3VAH - chains A and B of the 4 polymer chains in the assembly; structure by X-ray diffraction, 2.50 A resolution.

== Chain A (and B) ==
Protein: Splicing factor U2AF 65 kDa subunit
From: Homo sapiens
Notes: fragment: RNA Binding Domains 1 and 2; chain B of this document is another copy of the same molecule, construct and numbering; everything in this record applies to it too
UniProt: P26368 (U2AF2_HUMAN); residue numbers follow UniProt; this construct covers 148-237, 258-336
Amino-acid sequence (174 residues; numbered 143 to 336; 20 numbers in that range are skipped by the numbering (no residue carries them; nothing is unmodelled there); the number before each row is that of its first residue):
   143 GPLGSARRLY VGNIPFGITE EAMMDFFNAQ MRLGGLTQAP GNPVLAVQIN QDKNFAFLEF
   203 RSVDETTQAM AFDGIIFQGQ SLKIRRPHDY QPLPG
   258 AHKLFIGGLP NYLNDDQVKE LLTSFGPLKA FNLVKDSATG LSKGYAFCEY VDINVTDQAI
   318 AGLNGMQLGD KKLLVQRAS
Sequence notes: expression tag (143-147)
Residues lining bound ligands: 1,4-diethylene dioxide (DIO): P144, L145, G146, A148, Y232, Q233, L235
Swiss-Prot annotation at these positions:
  - natural variant: R149 (R149W: In DEVDFB)
  - modified residue: K276 (5-hydroxylysine), S294 (Phosphoserine)
Reported in the primary citation:
  - binding site for the 7-nt DNA strand: K225, R227, R228, H230
  - specificity-determining residues: D293, K328, K329 (proposed by the authors, not directly observed)
  - mutagenesis - D293N/K329Q/L331K/Q333E: unchanged binding to 5'-4rU
  - mutagenesis - D293N/K329Q/L331K/Q333E: increased binding to 3'-4rU
  - mutagenesis - K260A/N289A (36-fold), F304A (73-fold): decreased binding to poly-rU RNA (citing earlier work)

== Interface between chain A and chain B ==
Contacting residue pairs (5; chain A residue first):
  F158(A) - L145(B)  hydrophobic
  G159(A) - L145(B)
  K195(A) - N289(B)
  N196(A) - K260(B)  hydrogen bond
  Q222(A) - S336(B)
Also at the interface, not in a pair above, chain A (6 interface residues in all): D194
Also at the interface, not in a pair above, chain B (5 interface residues in all): P144

== In short ==
6 residues of chain A and 5 residues of chain B are in contact, with 1 hydrogen bond. Its one hydrogen-bonded
contact is N196(A)-K260(B). The paper reports a binding site for the 7-nt DNA strand at K225(A), R227(A) and
R228(A) among others; K260A/N289A and F304A of chain A reduce binding to poly-rU RNA.
Both chains are Splicing factor U2AF 65 kDa subunit (Homo sapiens). Entry 3VAH (Structure of U2AF65 variant
with BrU3C4 DNA) was determined by X-ray diffraction together with 3VAF, 3VAG, 3VAI, 3VAJ, 3VAK, 3VAL and 3VAM
from the same study.
